Entry 7Y43 (X-ray diffraction, 1.50 A resolution); this record covers chains A and B of the 3 polymer chains in the assembly.

[Chain A]
Protein: Histone acetyltransferase KAT6A
Source organism: Homo sapiens
Notes: EC 2.3.1.48
UniProt: Q92794 (KAT6A_HUMAN); residues 1-85 here = UniProt positions 1-85
Chain sequence (86 residues; row label = number of the first residue in the row; numbering starts at 0):
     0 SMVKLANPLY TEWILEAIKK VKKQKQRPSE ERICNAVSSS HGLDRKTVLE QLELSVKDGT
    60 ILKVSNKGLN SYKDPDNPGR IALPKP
Disordered / not traced: 0-2, 82-85
Construct notes: expression tag (0)
Metal / ion sites: Mg2+ near Asp75 (its only coordinating residue here)
What the authors report for this chain:
  - binding site for the 14-nt DNA strand (chain B): Lys19, Gln23, Lys24, Gln25, Asn34, Arg79
  - binding site for the 14-nt DNA strand: Lys21, Gln25, Ser70
  - mutagenesis - K19A (2.0-2.8-fold), K21A (2.0-2.8-fold), K24A (32-fold), Q25A (3-fold): decreased binding to the 14-nt DNA strand (chain B)
  - mutagenesis - R79A: unchanged binding to the 14-nt DNA strand (chain B)

[Chain B]
Molecule: 14-nt DNA strand
Sequence (14 nucleotides; row label = number of the first residue in the row):
     1 GGAGTGCGCA CTCC

[How chain A and chain B interact]
Contacting residue pairs (13):
  Lys19(A) - DT5(B)  salt bridge to the phosphate
  Gln23(A) - DT5(B)  hydrogen bond to the phosphate
  Gln23(A) - DG6(B)  phosphate contact
  Gln23(A) - DC7(B)  hydrogen bond to the base
  Lys24(A) - DC7(B)  base contact
  Lys24(A) - DG8(B)  hydrogen bond to the base
  Lys24(A) - DC9(B)  base contact
  Gln25(A) - DG6(B)  base contact
  Gln25(A) - DC7(B)  hydrogen bond to the base
  Asn34(A) - DG4(B)  hydrogen bond to the phosphate
  Arg79(A) - DT12(B)  hydrogen bond to the base
  Arg79(A) - DC13(B)  hydrogen bond to the base
  Arg79(A) - DC14(B)  hydrogen bond to the sugar
Also at the interface, not in a pair above, chain A (7 interface residues in all): Ala81

[In short]
Chain A and chain B form an interface of 7 and 9 residues respectively, with 8 hydrogen bonds and 1 salt
bridge. Among the polar pairs are Gln23(A)-DC7(B), Lys24(A)-DG8(B) and Gln25(A)-DC7(B). The paper reports a
binding site for the 14-nt DNA strand (chain B) at Lys19(A), Gln23(A) and Lys24(A) among others; K19A, K21A
and K24A of chain A, among others, reduce binding to the 14-nt DNA strand (chain B); 5 substitutions were
tested in all.
Here chain A is Histone acetyltransferase KAT6A (Homo sapiens) and chain B is a 14-nt DNA strand. Entry 7Y43
(Crystal structure of the KAT6A WH domain and its bound double stranded DNA) was determined by X-ray
diffraction, deposited together with 8H7A.
